7NDU - chains AAA and EEE of the 5 polymer chains in the assembly; structure by X-ray diffraction, 2.90 A resolution.

== Chain AAA ==
Name: HLA class I histocompatibility antigen, alpha chain E
From: Homo sapiens
UniProt: P13747 (HLAE_HUMAN); residues 1-276 here correspond to UniProt positions 22-297 (UniProt number = residue number + 21)
Amino-acid sequence (277 residues; row label = number of the first residue in the row; numbering starts at 0):
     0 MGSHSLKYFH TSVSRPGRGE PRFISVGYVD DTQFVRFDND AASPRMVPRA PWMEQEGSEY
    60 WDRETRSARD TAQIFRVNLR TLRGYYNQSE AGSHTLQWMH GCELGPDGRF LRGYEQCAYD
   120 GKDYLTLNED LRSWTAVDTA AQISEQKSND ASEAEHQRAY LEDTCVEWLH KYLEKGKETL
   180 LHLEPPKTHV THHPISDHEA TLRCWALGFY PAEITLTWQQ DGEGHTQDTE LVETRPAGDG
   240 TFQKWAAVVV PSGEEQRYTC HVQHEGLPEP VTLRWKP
Not modelled in the structure: 0
Disulfide bonds: Cys-101/Cys-164, Cys-203/Cys-259
Differences from the reference sequence: initiating methionine (0); conflict Cys-116 (Phe137 in P13747)
Curated features (UniProtKB/Swiss-Prot):
  - region: Lys-275, Pro-276 (Connecting peptide)
  - binding site (a peptide antigen): Tyr-7, Glu-63, Ser-66, Asn-77, Tyr-84, Ser-143, Lys-146, Gln-156, Tyr-159, Tyr-171
  - glycosylation: Asn-86 (N-linked (GlcNAc...) asparagine)
From the paper describing this entry:
  - mutagenesis - Y84C, Y84C/A139C, S147C: increased stability
  - mutagenesis - S147C: unchanged binding to HLA-E-inhA- and HLA-E-UL40-specific TCRs
  - mutagenesis - S147C: abolished binding to HLA-E-Gag6V-specific TCRs

== Chain EEE ==
Name: T cell receptor beta variable 7-9, T cell receptor beta joining 1-2, Human nkt tcr beta chain
From: Homo sapiens
UniProt: chimeric construct of P04435, A0A0J9YX06, K7N5M4: residues 1-108 from P04435 (TVB79_HUMAN) positions 20-115 (offset varies); residues 114-127 from A0A0J9YX06 positions 2-15 (UniProt number = residue number - 112); residues 129-258 from K7N5M4 positions 120-249 (UniProt number = residue number - 9)
Amino-acid sequence (244 residues; numbered 0 to 258; 15 numbers in that range are skipped by the numbering (no residue carries them; nothing is unmodelled there); the number before each row is that of its first residue; numbering starts at 0):
     0 MDTGVSQNPR HKITKRGQNV TFRCDPISEH
    37 NRLYWYRQTL GQGPEFLTYF QN
    63 EAQLEKSRLL SDRFSAERP
    83 KGSFSTLEIQ RTEQGDSAMY LCASSLGR
   113 EYGYTFGSGT RLTVV
   129 EDLNKVFPPE VAVFEPSEAE ISHTQKATLV CLATGFYPDH VELSWWVNGK EVHSGVCTDP
   189 QPLKEQPALN DSRYALSSRL RVSATFWQDP RNHFRCQVQF YGLSENDEWT QDRAKPVTQI
   249 VSAEAWGRAD
Not modelled in the structure: 0-2
Disulfide bonds: Cys-23/Cys-104, Cys-159/Cys-224
Differences from the reference sequence: initiating methionine (0); linker (109-110, 113); engineered mutation Asn-132 (Lys123 in K7N5M4), Lys-133 (Asn124 in K7N5M4), Asp-217 (Asn208 in K7N5M4)

== Interface between chain AAA and chain EEE ==
Residue-residue contacts (14; chain AAA residue first):
  Arg-65(AAA) with Tyr-55(EEE), hydrogen bond; Gln-57(EEE), hydrogen bond (backbone-side chain); Leu-66(EEE)
  Arg-68(AAA) with Gln-57(EEE); Asn-58(EEE)
  Asp-69(AAA) with Asn-37(EEE), hydrogen bond; Arg-38(EEE), salt bridge; Gln-57(EEE), hydrogen bond; Gly-109(EEE); Arg-110(EEE)
  Gln-72(AAA) with Glu-28(EEE), hydrogen bond (side chain-backbone); Asn-37(EEE)
  Ile-73(AAA) with Leu-108(EEE), hydrophobic
  His-155(AAA) with Glu-113(EEE), salt bridge
Other interface residues (no listed pair), chain AAA (9 interface residues in all): Thr-64, Val-76, Lys-146
Other interface residues (no listed pair), chain EEE (13 interface residues in all): Ala-64, Tyr-114

== Summary ==
9 residues of chain AAA face 13 of chain EEE across their interface; the contacts include 5 hydrogen bonds and
2 salt bridges. Polar contacts include Asp-69(AAA)/Arg-38(EEE), His-155(AAA)/Glu-113(EEE) and
Arg-65(AAA)/Tyr-55(EEE). From the paper: Y84C, Y84C/A139C and S147C of chain AAA increase stability; S147C of
chain AAA abolishes binding to HLA-E-Gag6V-specific TCRs.
Here chain AAA is HLA class I histocompatibility antigen, alpha chain E and chain EEE is T cell receptor beta
variable 7-9, T cell receptor beta joining 1-2, Human nkt tcr beta chain, both from Homo sapiens. Entry 7NDU
(Gag:02 TCR in complex with HLA-E featuring a non-natural amino acid) was determined by X-ray diffraction,
deposited together with 6ZKW, 6ZKX, 6ZKY, 6ZKZ, 7NDQ and 7NDT.
